2Z5H - chains A and I of the 4 polymer chains in the assembly; structure by X-ray diffraction, 2.89 A resolution.

# Chain A
Name: General control protein GCN4 and Tropomyosin alpha-1 chain
Organism: Saccharomyces cerevisiae
Notes: fragment: C terminal domain of GCN4 and Tropomyosin alpha-1 chain
UniProtKB: chimeric construct of P03069, P58772: residues 234-253 from P03069 (GCN4_YEAST) positions 259-278 (UniProt number = residue number + 25); residues 254-284 from P58772 (TPM1_RABIT) positions 254-284 (same numbers)
Chain sequence (52 residues; row label = number of the first residue in the row):
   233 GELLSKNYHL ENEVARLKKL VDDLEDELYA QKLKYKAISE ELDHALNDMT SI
Not modelled in the structure: 282-284
Differences from the reference sequence: expression tag (233)
Swiss-Prot annotation at these positions:
  - modified residue: Tyr261 (Phosphotyrosine), Ser271 (Phosphoserine), Ser283 (Phosphoserine)
Reported in the primary citation:
  - mutagenesis - Y267N, I270L: decreased binding to Troponin T, fast skeletal muscle isoforms

# Chain I
Name: Tropomyosin alpha-1 chain and General control protein GCN4
Organism: Oryctolagus cuniculus
Notes: fragment: N terminal domain of Tropomyosin alpha-1 chain and C terminal domain of GCN4
UniProtKB: chimeric construct of P58772, P03069: residues 1-24 from P58772 (TPM1_RABIT) positions 1-24 (same numbers); residues 25-36 from P03069 positions 267-278 (UniProt number = residue number + 242)
Chain sequence (40 residues; row label = number of the first residue in the row; numbers below 1 keep their minus sign (Gly-3 is residue -3)):
    -3 GAASMDAIKK KMQMLKLDKE NALDRAEQLE NEVARLKKLV
Not modelled in the structure: 36
Differences from the reference sequence: expression tag (-3 to 0)
Swiss-Prot annotation at these positions:
  - modified residue: Met1 (N-acetylmethionine)
Reported in the primary citation:
  - mutagenesis - K15L/A18L/A22L: abolished binding to actin

# Chain A / chain I interface
Contacting residue pairs (4):
  Glu273(A) with Met1(I); Ile4(I)
  His276(A) with Met8(I)
  Asp280(A) with Leu11(I)
Interface residues without a listed pair, chain A (4 interface residues in all): Lys266
Interface residues without a listed pair, chain I (6 interface residues in all): Gly-3, Lys15
The authors on this interface:
  - interface residues, chain A: His276(A), Asp280(A)
  - interface residues, chain I: Met8(I)

# Overview
The interface between chain A and chain I involves 4 residues on one side and 6 on the other. The paper
reports that Y267N and I270L of chain A reduce binding to Troponin T, fast skeletal muscle isoforms; interface
residues His276(A), Asp280(A) and Met8(I).
Chain A is General control protein GCN4 and Tropomyosin alpha-1 chain (Saccharomyces cerevisiae) and chain I
is Tropomyosin alpha-1 chain and General control protein GCN4 (Oryctolagus cuniculus); the structure, Crystal
structure of the head-to-tail junction of tropomyosin complexed with a fragment of TnT, was determined by
X-ray diffraction.
